1SDJ - chain A; structure by X-ray diffraction, 2.30 A resolution.

Chain A:
Name: Hypothetical protein yddE
Source organism: Escherichia coli
UniProtKB: P37757 (YDDE_ECOLI); numbering as in UniProt (aligned over 1-297)
Amino-acid sequence (310 residues; numbered -10 to 299; the number before each row is that of its first residue; numbers below 1 keep their minus sign (Ser-10 is residue -10)):
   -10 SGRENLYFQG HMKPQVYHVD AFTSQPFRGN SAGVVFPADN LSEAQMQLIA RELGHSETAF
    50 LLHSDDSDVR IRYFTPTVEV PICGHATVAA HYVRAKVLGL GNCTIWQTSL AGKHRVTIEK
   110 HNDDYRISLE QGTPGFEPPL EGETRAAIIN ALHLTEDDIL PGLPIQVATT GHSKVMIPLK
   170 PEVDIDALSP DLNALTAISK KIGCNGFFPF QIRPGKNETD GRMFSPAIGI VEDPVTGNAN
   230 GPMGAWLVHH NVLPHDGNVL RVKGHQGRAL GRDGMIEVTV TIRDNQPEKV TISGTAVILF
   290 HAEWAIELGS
Construct notes: cloning artifact (-10 to 0, 298-299); modified residue (1, 35, 165, 212, 232, 264)
Modified residues: Mse1, Mse35, Mse165, Mse212, Mse232, Mse264 (selenomethionine; parent Met)
UniProt features mapped onto this chain:
  - active site: Glu46

Summary:
UniProt lists active-site residue Glu46.
Chain A is Hypothetical protein yddE (Escherichia coli); the structure, X-ray structure of ydde_ecoli
northeast structural genomics consortium target ET25, was determined by X-ray diffraction (same publication as
1XUA, 1XUB, 1U1V, 1U1W and 1U1X).
